PDB entry 6OUA | electron microscopy, 4.18 A resolution (low resolution: residue-level contacts below are approximate; hydrogen-bond / salt-bridge calls are withheld) | chains I and K of the 3 polymer chains in the assembly

[Chain I]
Molecule: Inner kinetochore subunit CTF3
Organism: Saccharomyces cerevisiae
Reference sequence: Q12748 (CENPI_YEAST); residue numbers follow UniProt; this construct covers 1-733
Sequence (736 residues; numbered -2 to 733; the number before each row is that of its first residue; numbers below 1 keep their minus sign (Ser-2 is residue -2)):
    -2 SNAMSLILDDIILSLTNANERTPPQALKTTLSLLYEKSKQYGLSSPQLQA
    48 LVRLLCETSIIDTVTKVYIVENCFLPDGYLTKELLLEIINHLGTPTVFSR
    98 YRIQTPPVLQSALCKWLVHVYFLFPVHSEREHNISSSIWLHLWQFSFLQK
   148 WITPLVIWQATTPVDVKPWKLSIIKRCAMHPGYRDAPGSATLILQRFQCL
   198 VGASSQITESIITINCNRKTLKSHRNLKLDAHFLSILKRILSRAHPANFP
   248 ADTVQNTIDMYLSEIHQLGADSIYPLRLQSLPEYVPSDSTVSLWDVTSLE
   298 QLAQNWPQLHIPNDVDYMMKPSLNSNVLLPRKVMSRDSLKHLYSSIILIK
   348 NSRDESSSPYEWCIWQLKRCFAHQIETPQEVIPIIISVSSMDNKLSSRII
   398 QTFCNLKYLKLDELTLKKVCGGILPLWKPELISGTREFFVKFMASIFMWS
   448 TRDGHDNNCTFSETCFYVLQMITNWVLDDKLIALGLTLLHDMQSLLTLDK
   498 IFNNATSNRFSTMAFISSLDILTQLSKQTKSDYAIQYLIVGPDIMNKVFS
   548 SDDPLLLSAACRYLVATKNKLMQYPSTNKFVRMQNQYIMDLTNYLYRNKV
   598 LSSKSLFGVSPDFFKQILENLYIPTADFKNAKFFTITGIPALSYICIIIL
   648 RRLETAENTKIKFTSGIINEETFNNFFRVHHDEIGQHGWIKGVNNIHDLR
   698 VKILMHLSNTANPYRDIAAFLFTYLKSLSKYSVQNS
Not modelled in the structure: -2 to 336, 719-733
Construct notes: expression tag (-2 to 0)
Swiss-Prot annotation at these positions:
  - modified residue: Ser2 (N-acetylserine)
What the authors report for this chain:
  - mutagenesis - W362S/K365D/R366D: decreased localization

[Chain K]
Molecule: Inner kinetochore subunit MCM22
Organism: Saccharomyces cerevisiae
Reference sequence: P47167 (CENPK_YEAST); residue numbers follow UniProt; this construct covers 1-239
Sequence (242 residues; numbered -2 to 239; the number before each row is that of its first residue; numbers below 1 keep their minus sign (Ser-2 is residue -2)):
    -2 SNAMDVEKDVLDVYIKNLENQIGNKRYFLKQAQGAIDEITKRSLDTEGKP
    48 VNSEVFTELLRKPMFFSERADPIGFSLTSNFLSLRAQSSSEWLSLMNDQS
    98 VDQKAMLLLQNNINSDLKELLRKLQHQMTIMDSKKQDHAHIRTRKARNKE
   148 LWDSLADFLKGYLVPNLDDNDESIDSLTNEVMLLMKRLIEHDLNLTLNDF
   198 SSKTIPIYRLLLRANIITVIEGSTNPGTKYIKLIDFNETSLT
Not modelled in the structure: -2 to 4, 129-239
Construct notes: expression tag (-2 to 0)

[How chain I and chain K interact]
Residue-residue contacts - 32 pairs, chain I then chain K:
  His338(I) - Asn109(K)
  His338(I) - Ile110(K)
  His338(I) - Asp113(K)
  Leu339(I) - Asp113(K)
  Ile383(I) - Met103(K)
  Ser384(I) - Gln107(K)
  Ser387(I) - Gln107(K)
  Cys456(I) - Leu92(K)
  Glu460(I) - Leu92(K)
  Tyr464(I) - Gln96(K)
  Asn501(I) - Phe78(K)
  Ala502(I) - Asn77(K)
  Asn505(I) - Leu81(K)
  Asn505(I) - Ser85(K)
  Arg506(I) - Arg82(K)
  Arg506(I) - Ser85(K)
  Arg506(I) - Ser86(K)
  Phe507(I) - Trp89(K)
  Met510(I) - Trp89(K)
  Asp549(I) - Phe78(K)
  Asp549(I) - Arg82(K)
  Asp550(I) - Arg82(K)
  Pro551(I) - Arg82(K)
  Val606(I) - Leu57(K)
  Phe610(I) - Pro60(K)
  Gln613(I) - Arg58(K)
  Gln613(I) - Lys59(K)
  Gln613(I) - Pro60(K)
  Gln613(I) - Phe63(K)
  Ile614(I) - Phe63(K)
  Asn617(I) - Phe63(K)
  Tyr619(I) - Arg66(K)
Also at the interface, not in a pair above, chain I (30 interface residues in all): Val385, Gly418, Phe463, Gln467, Ser504, Ser607, Asp609
Also at the interface, not in a pair above, chain K (27 interface residues in all): Glu65, Leu74, Glu88, Met93, Gln100, Leu106, Leu114

[In short]
30 residues of chain I face 27 of chain K across their interface. The paper reports that W362S/K365D/R366D of
chain I reduce localization.
Here chain I is Inner kinetochore subunit CTF3 and chain K is Inner kinetochore subunit MCM22, both from
Saccharomyces cerevisiae. Entry 6OUA (Cryo-EM structure of the yeast Ctf3 complex) was determined by electron
microscopy.
